Entry 8ETJ (electron microscopy, 3.20 A resolution); this record covers chains 1 and O of the 35 polymer chains in the assembly.

# Chain 1
Molecule: 3497-nt RNA strand
From: Schizosaccharomyces pombe
Sequence (3497 nucleotides; numbered 1 to 3497; the number before each row is that of its first residue):
     1 AUUUGACCUCAAAUCAGGUAGGACUACGCGCUGAACUUAAGCAUAUCAAU
    51 AAGCGCAGGAAAAGAAAAUAACCAUGAUUCCCUCAGUAACGGCGAGUGAA
   101 GCGGGAAAAGCUCAAAUUUGAAAUCUGGCAACAUUUCUUUUGUUGUCCGA
   151 GUUGUAAUUUCAAGAAGCUGCUUUGAGUGUAGACGAUCGGUCUAAGUUCC
   201 UUGGAACAGGACGUCAGAGAGGGUGAGAACCCCGUCUUUGGUCGAUUGGA
   251 UAUGCCAUAUAAAGCGCUUUCGAAGAGUCGAGUUGUUUGGGAAUGCAGCU
   301 CUAAAUGGGUGGUAAAUUUCAUCUAAAGCUAAAUAUUGGCGAGAGACCGA
   351 UAGCGAACAAGUAGAGUGAUCGAAAGAUGAAAAGAACUUUGAAAAGAGAG
   401 UUAAAUAGUACGUGAAAUUGCUGAAAGGGAAGCAUUGGAAAUCAGUCUUA
   451 CCUGGGUGAGAUCAGUAGUCUCUUCGCGAGACUAUGCACUCUGAACCUGU
   501 GGUAGGUCAGCAUCAGUUUUCGGGGGCGGAAAAAGAAUAAGGGAAGGUGG
   551 CUUUCCGGGUUCUGCCUGGGGAGUGUUUAUAGCCCUUGUUGUAAUACGUC
   601 CACUGGGGACUGAGGACUGCGGCUUCGUGCCAAGGAUGCUGACAUAAUGG
   651 UUUUCAAUGGCCCGUCUUGAAACACGGACCAAGGAGUCUAGCAUCUAUGC
   701 GAGUGUUUGGGUGAUGAAAACCCAUCCGCGAAAUGAAAGUGAAUGCAGGU
   751 GGGAACGCCCUUGUGGCGUGCACCAUCGACCGACCCGGAAGUUUGUCAAU
   801 GGAAGGGUUUGAGUAAGAGCAUAGCUGUUGGGACCCGAAAGAUGGUGAAC
   851 UAUGCCUGAAUAGGGUGAAGCCAGAGGAAACUCUGGUGGAGGCUCGUAGA
   901 GAUUCUGACGUGCAAAUCGAUCUUCAAAUUUGGGUAUAGGGGCGAAAGAC
   951 UAAUCGAACCAUCUAGUAGCUGGUUCCUGCCGAAGUUUCCCUCAGGAUAG
  1001 CAGAAACUCAGAUCAGUUUUAUGAGGUAAAGCGAAUGAUUAGAGGUCUUG
  1051 GGGAAGGAAUUUCCUCAACCUAUUCUCAAACUUUAAAUAUGUAAGACGCC
  1101 CUUGUCGCUUAAUUGGACGUGGGCCAUCGAAUGAGAGUUUCUAGUGGGCC
  1151 AUUUUUGGUAAGCAGAACUGGCGAUGCGGGAUGAACCGAACGUGAGGUUA
  1201 AGGUGCCGGAAUGUACGCUCAUCAGACACCAGAAAAGGUGUUAGUUCAUC
  1251 UAGACAGCAGGACGGUGGCCAUGGAAGUCGGAAUCCGCUAAGGAGUGUGU
  1301 AACAACUCACCUGCCGAAUGAACUAGCCCUGAAAAUGGAUGGCGCUUAAG
  1351 CGUACUACCCAUACCUCACCGUCUGGGUUAGCUUUGAGAAGCUCAGACGA
  1401 GUAGGCAGGCGUGGAGGUUUGUGACGAAGCCUUGGGCGUGAGCCUGGGUC
  1451 GAACAGCCUCUAGUGCAGAUCUUGGUGGAAGUAGCAAAUAUUCAAAUGAG
  1501 AACUUUGAAGACUGAAGUGGGGAAAGGUUCCAUGUGAACAGCAGUUGGAC
  1551 AUGGGUUAGUCGAUCCUAAGAGAUAGGGAAGCUCCGUAUGAAAGUUGCAC
  1601 GAUUUUUCGUGCCUCCUAUCGAAAGGGAAUCCGGUUAAUAUUCCGGAACC
  1651 AGAAGGUGGAAUCAACACGGCAACGUAAAUGAAGUUGGAGACGUCGGCGG
  1701 GAGCCCUGGGAAGAGUUCUCUUUUCUUUUUAACAAACCAUUGAACUACCC
  1751 UGAAAUCGGUUUAUCCGGAGCUAGGGUAUGGUGUUUGGAAGAGUUCAGCG
  1801 CCUCAUGCUGAAUCCGGUGCGCUCUCGACGGCCCUUGAAAAUCCAACGGA
  1851 AGAAUGGACCUUCGGGUCCUUGUUUUCACAUCUGGUCGUACUCAUAACCG
  1901 CAGCAGGUCUCCAAGGUGAACAGCCUCUAGUUGAUAGAACAAUGUAGAUA
  1951 AGGGAAGUCGGCAAAAUGGAUCCGUAACUUCGGGAUAAGGAUUGGCUCUA
  2001 AGGGUUGGGUACGUUGGGCCUUGGAACCUGAACGGUUGCUGGACUGAGCG
  2051 UGGACCGAUGUCUUUUCUCGCCUUUCGGGGUGAGAAGGGAUGUUGGACCU
  2101 GCUUGGACCUUGGCGGCCGGGAAGUCCUUGGUCGGGCUUUUCUCCUUCUC
  2151 GGGGAUUAUGCUCUUACUGGCGUACGUUUAACAACCAACUUAGAACUGGU
  2201 ACGGACAAGGGGAAUCUGACUGUCUAAUUAAAACAUAGCAUUGCGAUGGC
  2251 CAGAAAGUGGUGUUGACGCAAUGUGAUUUCUGCCCAGUGCUCUGAAUGUC
  2301 AAAGUGAAGAAAUUCAACCAAGCGCGGGUAAACGGCGGGAGUAACUAUGA
  2351 CUCUCUUAAGGUAGCCAAAUGCCUCGUCAUCUAACUAGUGACGCGCAUGA
  2401 AUGGAUUAACGAGAUUCCCACUGUCCCUAUCUACUAUCUAGCGAAACCAC
  2451 AGCCUGGGGAACGGGCCAGGCAAAAUCAGCGGGGAAAGAAGACCCUGUUG
  2501 AGCUUGACUCUAGUUUGACAUUGUGAAGAGACAUAGAGGGUGUAGGAUAA
  2551 GUGGGAGUAUGUUUCGGCAUACGCCGGUGAAAUACCACUACCUUUAUCGU
  2601 UUCUUUACUUAAUCAAUGAAGCGGAAUUGGGAUUUAUUUCCCAUAUUCUA
  2651 GCGUUAAAGUUUCUUCGCGAACUGAUCCGCGUUGAUGACAUUGUCAGGUG
  2701 GGGAGUUUGGCUGGGGCGGCACAUCUGUUAAAAGAUAACGCAGGUGUCCU
  2751 AAGGGGGACUCAUCGAGAACAGAAAUCUCGAGUAGAAUAAAAGGGUAAAA
  2801 GUCCCCUUGAUUUUGAUUUUCAGUGUGAAUACAAACCAUGAAAGUGUGGC
  2851 CUAUCGAUCCUUUGUUCCCUCGAAAUUUGAGGACAGAGGUGCCAGAAAAG
  2901 UUACCACAGGGAUAACUGGCUUGUGGCAGUCAAGCGUUCAUAGCGACAUU
  2951 GCUUUUUGAUUCUUCGAUGUCGGCUCUUCCUAUCAUACCGAAGCAGAAUU
  3001 CGGUAAGCGUUGGAUUGUUCACCCACUAAUAGGGAACGUGAGCUGGGUUU
  3051 AGACCGUCGUGAGACAGGUUAGUUUUACCCUACUGAUGAAGUGUCGUCGC
  3101 AAUGGUAAUUCAACUUAGUACGAGAGGAACCGUUGAUUCAGAUCAUUGGU
  3151 AUUUGCGGCUGCCUGACAAGGCAAUGCCGCGGAGCUAUCAUCUGCUGGAU
  3201 AACGGCUGAACGCCUCUAAGCCAGAAUCCGUGCCAGAAAGCGACGAUUUU
  3251 UUGGUCCGCAUGAUUUAUAUGUAUAAAAAUAGAGGUAGGACUUGUUCCUA
  3301 CUCUCCUGUAUCGUAGAAGAUGGGCGAUGGUUGAUGAAACGGAAGUGUUU
  3351 UAUUGACUUGUCCAUGAAAUUCCAUUGAAAUCUUGUGCGGAAUCGAAUCC
  3401 AUUGCAUACGACUUUAAUGUGGAACGGGGUAUUGUAAGCAGUAGAGUAGC
  3451 CUUGUUGUUACGAUCUGCUGAGAUUAAGCCUUUGUUCCCAAGAUUUG
Not modelled in the structure: 1-2, 36-46, 92-95, 288-293, 446-505, 557-568, 668-671, 793-798, 849-957, 1026-1087, 1095-1129, 1227-1230, 1380-1387, 1486-1489, 1557-1909, 1969-2417, 2484-2918, 2937-2942, 2954-2976, 3015-3021, 3036-3079, 3290-3297, 3375-3379, 3442-3464
Differences from the reference sequence: conflict U2930 (C6612 in 157310483), A2948 (G6594 in 157310483), U3196 (C6346 in 157310483)

# Chain O
Name: 60S ribosomal protein L16-B
From: Schizosaccharomyces pombe
UniProt: O42991 (RL16B_SCHPO); residues 1-197 here = UniProt positions 1-197
Amino-acid sequence (197 residues; numbered 1 to 197; the number before each row is that of its first residue):
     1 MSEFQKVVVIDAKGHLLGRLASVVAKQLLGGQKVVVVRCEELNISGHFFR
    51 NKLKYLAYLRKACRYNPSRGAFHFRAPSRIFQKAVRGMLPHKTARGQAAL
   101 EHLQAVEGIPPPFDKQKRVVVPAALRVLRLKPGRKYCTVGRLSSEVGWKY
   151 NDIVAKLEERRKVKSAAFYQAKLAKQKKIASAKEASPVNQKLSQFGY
Not modelled in the structure: 1
UniProt features mapped onto this chain:
  - modified residue: Ser193 (Phosphoserine)

# Interface between chain 1 and chain O
Pairs across the interface (151):
  A657(1) - Thr93(O)  phosphate contact
  A657(1) - Ala94(O)  hydrogen bond to the phosphate
  A657(1) - Arg95(O)  hydrogen bond to the phosphate
  G1205(1) - Ser22(O)  hydrogen bond to the sugar
  G1205(1) - Met88(O)  hydrogen bond to the base
  C1206(1) - Ser22(O)  hydrogen bond to the sugar
  C1206(1) - Ala25(O)  sugar contact
  C1206(1) - Lys26(O)  phosphate contact
  C1206(1) - Met88(O)  hydrogen bond to the sugar
  C1207(1) - Lys26(O)  salt bridge to the phosphate
  C1207(1) - Leu29(O)  sugar contact
  C1207(1) - Met88(O)  sugar contact
  C1207(1) - Leu89(O)  sugar contact
  C1207(1) - Pro90(O)  phosphate contact
  G1208(1) - Arg95(O)  salt bridge to the phosphate
  G1209(1) - Lys26(O)  salt bridge to the phosphate
  U1212(1) - Arg19(O)  base contact
  U1212(1) - Ser22(O)  hydrogen bond to the base
  U1212(1) - Ala123(O)  sugar contact
  C1220(1) - Arg134(O)  hydrogen bond to the base
  A1221(1) - Arg50(O)  base contact
  U1222(1) - His47(O)  base contact
  U1222(1) - Phe49(O)  stacking on the base
  U1222(1) - Arg50(O)  salt bridge to the phosphate
  U1222(1) - Leu53(O)  sugar contact
  C1223(1) - Leu53(O)  base contact
  C1223(1) - Ala57(O)  base contact
  A1224(1) - Arg50(O)  salt bridge to the phosphate
  U1336(1) - Arg64(O)  hydrogen bond to the sugar
  G1337(1) - Arg60(O)  sugar contact
  G1337(1) - Lys61(O)  sugar contact
  G1337(1) - Ala62(O)  sugar contact
  G1337(1) - Cys63(O)  hydrogen bond to the base
  G1338(1) - Lys61(O)  sugar contact
  G1342(1) - Gly87(O)  hydrogen bond to the base
  G1342(1) - Met88(O)  base contact
  C1343(1) - Lys83(O)  phosphate contact
  C1343(1) - Ala84(O)  hydrogen bond to the sugar
  C1343(1) - Gly87(O)  sugar contact
  C1343(1) - Met88(O)  base contact
  G1344(1) - Leu17(O)  sugar contact
  G1344(1) - Gly18(O)  hydrogen bond to the phosphate
  G1344(1) - Lys83(O)  salt bridge to the phosphate
  G1344(1) - Ala84(O)  phosphate contact
  C1345(1) - Leu17(O)  phosphate contact
  C1345(1) - Gly18(O)  hydrogen bond to the phosphate
  C1345(1) - Arg19(O)  hydrogen bond to the phosphate
  C1345(1) - Ile44(O)  phosphate contact
  U1346(1) - Leu16(O)  phosphate contact
  U1346(1) - Arg19(O)  salt bridge to the phosphate
  U1346(1) - Ser45(O)  hydrogen bond to the phosphate
  U1346(1) - Arg50(O)  hydrogen bond to the base
  U1346(1) - Lys54(O)  hydrogen bond to the base
  U1346(1) - Leu130(O)  phosphate contact
  U1346(1) - Arg134(O)  sugar contact
  U1347(1) - Arg129(O)  base contact
  U1347(1) - Leu130(O)  base contact
  U1347(1) - Lys131(O)  base contact
  U1347(1) - Arg134(O)  salt bridge to the phosphate
  A1348(1) - Arg19(O)  sugar contact
  A1348(1) - Arg129(O)  salt bridge to the phosphate
  A1349(1) - Gly18(O)  hydrogen bond to the base
  A1349(1) - Arg19(O)  salt bridge to the phosphate
  A1349(1) - Ser22(O)  base contact
  A1349(1) - Arg129(O)  salt bridge to the phosphate
  C2453(1) - Tyr65(O)  hydrogen bond to the sugar
  C2454(1) - Tyr65(O)  hydrogen bond to the sugar
  G2470(1) - Ala71(O)  sugar contact
  G2470(1) - Arg86(O)  salt bridge to the phosphate
  G2470(1) - His91(O)  salt bridge to the phosphate
  G2470(1) - Lys92(O)  hydrogen bond to the base
  C2471(1) - Ala71(O)  phosphate contact
  C2471(1) - Phe72(O)  hydrogen bond to the phosphate
  C2471(1) - Arg86(O)  salt bridge to the phosphate
  C2471(1) - His91(O)  base contact
  C2471(1) - Lys92(O)  base contact
  A2472(1) - Gln97(O)  hydrogen bond to the base
  U2978(1) - Arg64(O)  phosphate contact
  A3082(1) - Tyr65(O)  phosphate contact
  A3082(1) - Arg69(O)  salt bridge to the phosphate
  C3083(1) - Tyr65(O)  phosphate contact
  C3083(1) - Asn66(O)  hydrogen bond to the phosphate
  C3083(1) - Arg69(O)  salt bridge to the phosphate
  U3084(1) - Asn66(O)  phosphate contact
  A3101(1) - Tyr150(O)  sugar contact
  A3102(1) - Phe74(O)  sugar contact
  A3102(1) - Lys149(O)  salt bridge to the phosphate
  A3102(1) - Tyr150(O)  hydrogen bond to the phosphate
  U3103(1) - Phe72(O)  sugar contact
  U3103(1) - His73(O)  phosphate contact
  U3103(1) - Phe74(O)  phosphate contact
  U3103(1) - Arg75(O)  hydrogen bond to the phosphate
  G3104(1) - Pro67(O)  sugar contact
  G3104(1) - Ser68(O)  hydrogen bond to the sugar
  G3104(1) - His73(O)  salt bridge to the phosphate
  G3104(1) - Arg75(O)  salt bridge to the phosphate
  G3105(1) - Pro67(O)  sugar contact
  A3219(1) - Lys135(O)  salt bridge to the phosphate
  G3220(1) - Lys135(O)  salt bridge to the phosphate
  C3229(1) - Glu145(O)  sugar contact
  C3229(1) - Val146(O)  sugar contact
  C3229(1) - Gly147(O)  sugar contact
  G3230(1) - Arg75(O)  salt bridge to the phosphate
  G3230(1) - Gly147(O)  phosphate contact
  U3231(1) - Lys149(O)  phosphate contact
  A3267(1) - Gly31(O)  base contact
  A3267(1) - His102(O)  sugar contact
  A3269(1) - Lys6(O)  salt bridge to the phosphate
  U3270(1) - Lys6(O)  salt bridge to the phosphate
  U3272(1) - Lys6(O)  sugar contact
  A3273(1) - Lys6(O)  salt bridge to the phosphate
  U3274(1) - Lys117(O)  sugar contact
  A3275(1) - Asp114(O)  base contact
  A3275(1) - Lys115(O)  sugar contact
  A3275(1) - Gln116(O)  sugar contact
  A3275(1) - Lys117(O)  sugar contact
  A3275(1) - Arg118(O)  hydrogen bond to the sugar
  A3275(1) - Ser165(O)  base contact
  A3275(1) - Phe168(O)  stacking on the base
  A3276(1) - Arg118(O)  hydrogen bond to the phosphate
  A3276(1) - Ser165(O)  hydrogen bond to the sugar
  A3276(1) - Ala166(O)  sugar contact
  A3276(1) - Phe168(O)  phosphate contact
  A3276(1) - Tyr169(O)  stacking on the base
  A3276(1) - Lys172(O)  phosphate contact
  A3277(1) - Arg38(O)  salt bridge to the phosphate
  A3277(1) - Arg118(O)  salt bridge to the phosphate
  A3277(1) - Arg161(O)  salt bridge to the phosphate
  A3277(1) - Lys162(O)  hydrogen bond to the phosphate
  A3278(1) - Lys13(O)  phosphate contact
  A3278(1) - Arg38(O)  salt bridge to the phosphate
  A3278(1) - Lys162(O)  salt bridge to the phosphate
  A3279(1) - Lys13(O)  salt bridge to the phosphate
  U3280(1) - Val127(O)  base contact
  U3307(1) - Pro122(O)  base contact
  G3308(1) - Lys117(O)  base contact
  U3311(1) - Tyr197(O)  phosphate contact
  C3312(1) - Lys183(O)  salt bridge to the phosphate
  G3342(1) - Lys164(O)  salt bridge to the phosphate
  A3343(1) - Glu107(O)  base contact
  A3343(1) - Gly108(O)  base contact
  A3343(1) - Ile109(O)  hydrogen bond to the base
  A3343(1) - Pro111(O)  sugar contact
  A3343(1) - Leu157(O)  base contact
  A3343(1) - Arg161(O)  base contact
  A3344(1) - Val106(O)  base contact
  A3344(1) - Pro110(O)  base contact
  A3344(1) - Pro112(O)  sugar contact
  G3345(1) - Pro111(O)  phosphate contact
  U3346(1) - Pro111(O)  phosphate contact
  U3346(1) - Pro112(O)  base contact
Interface residues without a listed pair, chain 1 (70 interface residues in all): A656, G2469, C2979, U3268, A3310, G3341, G3347
Interface residues without a listed pair, chain O (94 interface residues in all): Phe4, Gln5, Asp11, Val23, Gly46, Leu56, Arg126, Leu128, Glu158

# Summary
70 residues of chain 1 face 94 of chain O across their interface; the contacts include 33 hydrogen bonds, 33
salt bridges and 3 aromatic stacking contacts. Polar contacts include G1205(1)-Met88(O), U1212(1)-Ser22(O) and
C1220(1)-Arg134(O).
Chain 1 is a 3497-nt RNA strand and chain O is 60S ribosomal protein L16-B, both from Schizosaccharomyces
pombe; the structure, Fkbp39 associated 60S nascent ribosome State 2, was determined by electron microscopy
together with 8ESQ, 8ESR, 8ETC, 8ETG, 8ETH, 8ETI and 3 further entries from the same study.
